PDB entry 8PF8 | X-ray diffraction, 2.23 A resolution | chains A and D of the 4 polymer chains in the assembly

== Chain A ==
Protein: Probable fatty oxidation protein FadB
Organism: Mycobacterium tuberculosis H37Rv
Notes: EC 1.1.1.35
UniProtKB: O53872 (O53872_MYCTU); residues 1-720 here = UniProt positions 1-720
Sequence (736 residues; row label = number of the first residue in the row; numbers below 1 keep their minus sign (Met-15 is residue -15)):
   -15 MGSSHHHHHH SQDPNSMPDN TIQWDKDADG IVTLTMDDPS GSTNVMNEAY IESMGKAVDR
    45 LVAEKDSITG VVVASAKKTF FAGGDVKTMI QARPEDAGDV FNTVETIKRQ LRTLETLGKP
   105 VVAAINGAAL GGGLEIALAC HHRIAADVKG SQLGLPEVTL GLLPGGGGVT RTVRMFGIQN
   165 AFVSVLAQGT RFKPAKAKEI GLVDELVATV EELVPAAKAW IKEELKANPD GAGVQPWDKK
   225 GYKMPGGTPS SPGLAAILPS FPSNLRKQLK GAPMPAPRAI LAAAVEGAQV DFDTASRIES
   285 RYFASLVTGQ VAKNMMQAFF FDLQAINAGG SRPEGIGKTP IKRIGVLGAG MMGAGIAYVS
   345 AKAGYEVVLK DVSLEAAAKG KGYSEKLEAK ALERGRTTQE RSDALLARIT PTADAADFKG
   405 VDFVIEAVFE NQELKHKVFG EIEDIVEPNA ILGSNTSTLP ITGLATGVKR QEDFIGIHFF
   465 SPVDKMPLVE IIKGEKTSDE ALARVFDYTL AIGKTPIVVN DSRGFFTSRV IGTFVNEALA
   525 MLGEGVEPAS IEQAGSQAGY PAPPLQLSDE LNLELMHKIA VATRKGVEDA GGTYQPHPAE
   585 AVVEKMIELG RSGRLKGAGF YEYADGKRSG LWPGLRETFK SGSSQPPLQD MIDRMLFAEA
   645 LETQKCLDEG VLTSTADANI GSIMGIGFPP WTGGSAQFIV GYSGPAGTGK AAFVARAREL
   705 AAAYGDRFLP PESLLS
Unresolved in the structure: -15 to -14, -4 to 0
Construct notes: initiating methionine (-15); expression tag (-14 to 0)
Glycans and other covalent adducts: compound YLN linked to His-9
Residues lining bound ligands:
  - JXL ([2-methyl-5-(trifluoromethyl)pyrazol-3-yl]boronic acid), molecule 1: Met30, Gly67, Gly68, Asp69, Thr72, Met73, Val84, Thr87, Val88, Ile91, Phe287, Val291
  - JXL, molecule 2: Ala66, Gly67, Gly68, Leu114, Gly115, Pro140, Glu141, Leu144, Phe303, Phe304
  - JXL, molecule 3: Phe166, Val167, Ala171, Asn248, Leu249, Gln252
  - YLN (bis[2-methyl-5-(trifluoromethyl)pyrazol-3-yl]-bis(oxidanyl)boranuide): His-8, Met30, Asn31, Glu32, Ile35, Asp69, Thr72, Ala76, Asp80, Asp83, Val84, Thr87, Ile91
  - YLZ ([(2R)-2,3-bis(oxidanyl)propoxy]-[2-methyl-5-(trifluoromethyl)pyrazol-3-yl]borinic acid): Ala171, Gln172, Leu249, Gln252, Leu253, Ala256, Met258, Pro261, Gly543
  - YMK ((2R)-3-bis[2-methyl-5-(trifluoromethyl)pyrazol-3-yl]boranyloxypropane-1,2-diol): Pro140, Thr143, Leu144, Arg175, Ala302, Phe303, Leu307, Ile664, Ile667, Met668
Reported in the primary citation:
  - binding site for YLN: His-9

== Chain D ==
Protein: Putative acyltransferase Rv0859
Organism: Mycobacterium tuberculosis H37Rv
Notes: EC 2.3.1.-
UniProtKB: O53871 (Y0859_MYCTU); residues 1-403 here = UniProt positions 1-403
Sequence (403 residues; numbered 1 to 403; the number before each row is that of its first residue):
     1 MSEEAFIYEA IRTPRGKQKN GSLHEVKPLS LVVGLIDELR KRHPDLDENL ISDVILGCVS
    61 PVGDQGGDIA RAAVLASGMP VTSGGVQLNR FCASGLEAVN TAAQKVRSGW DDLVLAGGVE
   121 SMSRVPMGSD GGAMGLDPAT NYDVMFVPQS IGADLIATIE GFSREDVDAY ALRSQQKAAE
   181 AWSGGYFAKS VVPVRDQNGL LILDHDEHMR PDTTKEGLAK LKPAFEGLAA LGGFDDVALQ
   241 KYHWVEKINH VHTGGNSSGI VDGAALVMIG SAAAGKLQGL TPRARIVATA TSGADPVIML
   301 TGPTPATRKV LDRAGLTVDD IDLFELNEAF ASVVLKFQKD LNIPDEKLNV NGGAIAMGHP
   361 LGATGAMILG TMVDELERRN ARRALITLCI GGGMGVATII ERV

== Interface between chain A and chain D ==
Residue-residue contacts (43):
  Pro233(A) with Leu136(D), hydrophobic
  Leu242(A) with Leu136(D), hydrophobic
  Pro243(A) with Asn141(D), hydrogen bond (backbone-side chain)
  Ser244(A) with Gly232(D); Phe234(D)
  Pro246(A) with Pro138(D), hydrophobic; Asn141(D); Tyr142(D)
  Ser247(A) with Gly232(D), hydrogen bond (side chain-backbone); Gly233(D); Phe234(D); Val237(D)
  Asn248(A) with Leu231(D), hydrogen bond (side chain-backbone); Gly232(D), hydrogen bond (backbone-backbone); Gly233(D)
  Leu249(A) with Tyr142(D), hydrophobic
  Arg250(A) with Tyr142(D), hydrogen bond (side chain-backbone); Met145(D); Gln240(D), hydrogen bond (backbone-side chain)
  Lys251(A) with Asp236(D)
  Leu253(A) with Tyr142(D)
  Lys254(A) with Gln240(D)
  Gly255(A) with Gln240(D)
  Arg262(A) with Ala139(D), hydrogen bond (side chain-backbone); Tyr142(D); Asp143(D), salt bridge
  Leu265(A) with Pro138(D), hydrophobic
  Val269(A) with Leu136(D); Pro138(D), hydrophobic
  Glu270(A) with Asp137(D)
  Gln273(A) with Leu136(D)
  Tyr286(A) with Ala139(D)
  Ala533(A) with His243(D); Trp244(D)
  Ser534(A) with His243(D), hydrogen bond; Trp244(D), hydrogen bond (side chain-backbone)
  Gln537(A) with Leu239(D), hydrogen bond (side chain-backbone); Gln240(D); His243(D)
  Gln541(A) with Gln240(D), hydrogen bond (side chain-backbone)
  Gly614(A) with Glu246(D)
  Leu615(A) with Glu246(D), hydrogen bond (backbone-side chain)
  Leu632(A) with His243(D)
Interface residues without a listed pair, chain A (30 interface residues in all): Ala256, Ala266, Glu531, Met635
Interface residues without a listed pair, chain D (23 interface residues in all): Gly135, Phe146, Ala230, Val245

== In short ==
Chain A and chain D form an interface of 30 and 23 residues respectively; the contacts include 12 hydrogen
bonds and 1 salt bridge. Polar contacts include Arg262(A)-Asp143(D), Pro243(A)-Asn141(D) and
Ser247(A)-Gly232(D). Chain A binds compound YMK, compound YLZ and 3 copies of compound JXL. The paper reports
a binding site for YLN at His-9(A).
Here chain A is Probable fatty oxidation protein FadB and chain D is Putative acyltransferase Rv0859, both
from Mycobacterium tuberculosis H37Rv. Entry 8PF8 (Structure of Mycobacterium tuberculosis beta-oxidation
trifunctional enzyme in complex with Fragment-M-72) was determined by X-ray diffraction (same publication as
8OPU, 8OPV, 8OPW, 8OPX, 8OPY, 8OQL and 10 further entries).
